Entry 3IZZ (electron microscopy, 10.80 A resolution (very low resolution: no residue pairs are listed; an interface is given only as per-side residue counts)); this record covers chains E and G of the 6 polymer chains in the assembly.

== Chain E ==
Molecule: Helix 44 (Small Subunit)
From: Escherichia coli
Sequence (100 nucleotides; each row starts with the number of its first residue):
     1 CACCGCCCGUCACGCCAUGGGAGCGGGCUCUACCCGAAGUCGCCGGGAGC
    51 CUACGGGCAGGCGCCGAGGGUAGGGCCCGUGACUGGGGCGAAGUCGUAAC

== Chain G ==
Molecule: Protein L14 (Large Subunit)
From: Escherichia coli
Sequence (121 residues; each row starts with the number of its first residue):
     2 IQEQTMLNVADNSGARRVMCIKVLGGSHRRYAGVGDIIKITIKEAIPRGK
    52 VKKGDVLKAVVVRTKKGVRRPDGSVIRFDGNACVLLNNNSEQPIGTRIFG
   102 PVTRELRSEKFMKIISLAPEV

== Chain E / chain G interface ==
At this resolution (11 A) residue pairs are not listed: 5 residues of chain E and 4 of chain G lie at the interface.

== Overview ==
Chain E and chain G form an interface of 5 and 4 residues respectively.
Here chain E is Helix 44 (Small Subunit) and chain G is Protein L14 (Large Subunit), both from Escherichia
coli. Entry 3IZZ (Models for ribosome components that are nearest neighbors to the bovine mitochondrial
initiation factor2 bound to ...) was determined by electron microscopy, deposited together with 3IZY.
